1JUM - chains B and A; structure by X-ray diffraction, 2.98 A resolution.

[Chain B (and A)]
Molecule: Hypothetical transcriptional regulator in qaca 5'REGION
Organism: Staphylococcus aureus
Notes: chain A of this document is another copy of the same molecule, construct and numbering; everything in this record applies to it too
UniProtKB: P0A0N4 (QACR_STAAU); numbering as in UniProt (aligned over 1-188)
Amino-acid sequence (194 residues; row label = number of the first residue in the row):
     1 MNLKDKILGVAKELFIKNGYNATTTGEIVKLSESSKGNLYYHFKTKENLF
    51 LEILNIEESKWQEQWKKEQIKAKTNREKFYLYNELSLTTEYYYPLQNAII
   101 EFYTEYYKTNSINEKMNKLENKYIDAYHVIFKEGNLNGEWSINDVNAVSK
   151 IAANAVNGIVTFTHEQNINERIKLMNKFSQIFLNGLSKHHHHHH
Not modelled in the structure: 1, 188-194
Differences from the reference sequence: engineered mutation Ala-72 (Cys in P0A0N4), Ser-141 (Cys in P0A0N4); expression tag (189-194)

[How chain B and chain A interact]
Residue-residue contacts (52; chain B residue first):
  Lys-17(B) / Lys-108(A)
  Gln-96(B) / Phe-162(A)
  Asn-97(B) / Tyr-103(A)
  Asn-97(B) / Thr-104(A)
  Asn-97(B) / Tyr-107(A)
  Ile-100(B) / Ile-100(A)  hydrophobic
  Ile-100(B) / Phe-162(A)  hydrophobic
  Tyr-103(B) / His-164(A)  hydrogen bond (side chain-backbone)
  Tyr-103(B) / Glu-165(A)
  Thr-104(B) / Ile-100(A)
  Asn-113(B) / Glu-165(A)
  Asn-117(B) / Glu-165(A)
  Glu-120(B) / Glu-165(A)
  Glu-120(B) / Gln-166(A)
  Asp-144(B) / Lys-177(A)  salt bridge
  Ile-151(B) / Ile-159(A)
  Ile-151(B) / Leu-174(A)
  Ile-151(B) / Lys-177(A)
  Ile-151(B) / Phe-178(A)
  Asn-154(B) / Gly-158(A)
  Asn-154(B) / Ile-159(A)
  Asn-154(B) / Phe-162(A)
  Asn-154(B) / Thr-163(A)
  Ala-155(B) / Ala-155(A)
  Ala-155(B) / Ile-159(A)
  Asn-157(B) / Phe-162(A)
  Gly-158(B) / Asn-154(A)
  Gly-158(B) / Gly-158(A)
  Ile-159(B) / Asn-154(A)
  Thr-161(B) / Tyr-103(A)
  Phe-162(B) / Tyr-103(A)
  Phe-162(B) / Asn-154(A)
  Phe-162(B) / Asn-157(A)
  Phe-162(B) / Gly-158(A)
  Phe-162(B) / Thr-161(A)
  Thr-163(B) / Asn-154(A)
  His-164(B) / Tyr-107(A)  hydrogen bond (backbone-side chain)
  Glu-165(B) / Asn-113(A)
  Glu-165(B) / Asn-117(A)
  Glu-170(B) / Lys-150(A)  salt bridge
  Leu-174(B) / Ile-151(A)
  Lys-177(B) / Asp-144(A)
  Phe-178(B) / Ile-151(A)  hydrophobic
  Ile-181(B) / Phe-182(A)
  Ile-181(B) / Gly-185(A)
  Ile-181(B) / Leu-186(A)  hydrophobic
  Phe-182(B) / Ile-181(A)
  Asn-184(B) / Gly-185(A)
  Asn-184(B) / Ser-187(A)
  Gly-185(B) / Ile-181(A)
  Gly-185(B) / Asn-184(A)
  Gly-185(B) / Gly-185(A)
Interface residues without a listed pair, chain B (32 interface residues in all): Glu-101, Lys-150, Leu-186
Interface residues without a listed pair, chain A (31 interface residues in all): Ala-147

[Overview]
Chain B and chain A form an interface of 32 and 31 residues respectively, with 2 hydrogen bonds and 2 salt
bridges. Among the polar pairs are Asp-144(B)/Lys-177(A), Glu-170(B)/Lys-150(A) and Tyr-103(B)/His-164(A).
Both chains are Hypothetical transcriptional regulator in qaca 5'REGION (Staphylococcus aureus). Entry 1JUM
(Crystal structure of the multidrug binding transcriptional repressor QacR bound to the natural drug
berberine) was determined by X-ray diffraction, deposited together with 1JT6, 1JTY, 1JUP, 1JUS and 1JTX.
